Entry 3ROV (X-ray diffraction, 2.30 A resolution); this record covers chains B and F of the 12 polymer chains in the assembly.

# Chain B (and F)
Molecule: Insulin
Notes: chain F of this document is another copy of the same molecule, construct and numbering; everything in this record applies to it too
UniProt: P01308 (INS_HUMAN); residues 1-30 here correspond to UniProt positions 25-54 (UniProt number = residue number + 24)
Amino-acid sequence (30 residues; numbered 1 to 30; the number before each row is that of its first residue):
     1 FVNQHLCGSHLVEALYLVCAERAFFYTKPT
Sequence notes: engineered mutation Ala20 (Gly44 in P01308), Ala23 (Gly47 in P01308), Lys28 (Pro52 in P01308), Pro29 (Lys53 in P01308)
Modified positions: Ala20 (D-alanine; DAL); Ala23 (D-alanine; DAL)
Ion coordination: Zn2+: His10 (shared with His10(F) of chain F; 1 residue of chain J)
Small-molecule neighbours: phenol (IPH): Cys7, His10, Leu11, Ala14

# How chain B and chain F interact
Contacting residue pairs (4):
  Cys7(B) with Leu6(F), hydrophobic
  His10(B) with Leu6(F); Ser9(F); His10(F), hydrogen bond
Also at the interface, not in a pair above, chain B (4 interface residues in all): Asn3, Glu13
Also at the interface, not in a pair above, chain F (4 interface residues in all): Asn3

# In short
The chain B/chain F interface involves 4 residues from each chain; the contacts include 1 hydrogen bond. Its
one hydrogen-bonded contact is His10(B)-His10(F). Ligands of chain B: phenol.
Both chains are Insulin. Entry 3ROV (Insulin's biosynthesis and activity have opposing structural
requirements: a new factor in neonatal diabetes mellitus) was determined by X-ray diffraction.
